7UIA - chains C and D of the 6 polymer chains in the assembly; structure by X-ray diffraction, 2.59 A resolution.

Chain C:
Name: SV2Ac
Organism: Homo sapiens
Sequence (105 residues; each row starts with the number of its first residue):
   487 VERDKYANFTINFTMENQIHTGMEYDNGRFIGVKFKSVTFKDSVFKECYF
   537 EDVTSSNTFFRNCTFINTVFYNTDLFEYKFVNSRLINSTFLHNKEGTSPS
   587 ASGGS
Disordered / not traced: 487, 583-591
Glycans and other covalent adducts: N-acetylglucosamine (NAG) linked to Asn494, Asn498, Asn548, Asn573
What the authors report for this chain:
  - specificity-determining residues: Tyr535, Tyr557 (proposed by the authors, not directly observed)
  - post-translational modification sites: Asn573
  - specificity-determining residues: Tyr535, Tyr557

Chain D:
Name: Neurotoxin type E
Organism: Clostridium botulinum
UniProtKB: A5H0J8 (A5H0J8_CLOBO); residues 846-1252 here correspond to UniProt positions 27-433 (UniProt number = residue number - 819)
Sequence (407 residues; numbered 846 to 1252; the number before each row is that of its first residue):
   846 RIKSSSVLNMRYKNDKYVDTSGYDSNININGDVYKYPTNKNQFGIYNDKL
   896 SEVNISQNDYIIYDNKYKNFSISFWVRIPNYDNKIVNVNNEYTIINCMRD
   946 NNSGWKVSLNHNEIIWTLQDNAGINQKLAFNYGNANGISDYINKWIFVTI
   996 TNDRLGDSKLYINGNLIDQKSILNLGNIHVSDNILFKIVNCSYTRYIGIR
  1046 YFNIFDKELDETEIQTLYSNEPNTNILKDFWGNYLLYDKEYYLLNVLKPN
  1096 NFIDRRKDSTLSINNIRSTILLANRLYSGIKVKIQRVNNSSTNDNLVRKN
  1146 DQVYINFVASKTHLFPLYADTATTNKEKTIKISSSGNRFNQVVVMNSVGN
  1196 NCTMNFKNNNGNNIGLLGFKADTVVASTWYYTHMRDHTNSNGCFWNFISE
  1246 EHGWQEK
Disordered / not traced: 846

Chain C / chain D interface:
Pairs across the interface (23):
  Leu561(C) with Asn1207(D), hydrogen bond (backbone-side chain)
  Phe562(C) with Asn1207(D); Asn1208(D); Thr1223(D); Tyr1226(D), hydrophobic
  Glu563(C) with Thr1166(D); Lys1173(D), salt bridge; Asn1207(D); Asn1208(D), hydrogen bond (backbone-backbone); Ile1209(D)
  Tyr564(C) with Lys1171(D); Thr1223(D)
  Phe566(C) with Asn1207(D)
  Leu571(C) with Asn1205(D)
  Ser574(C) with Asn1205(D)
  Thr575(C) with Asn1205(D)
  Phe576(C) with Asn1205(D), hydrogen bond (backbone-backbone); Gly1206(D); Asn1207(D)
  Asn579(C) with Gly1206(D), hydrogen bond (side chain-backbone); Asn1208(D), hydrogen bond
  Glu581(C) with Tyr1226(D)
  Gly582(C) with Asn1208(D)
Interface residues without a listed pair, chain D (12 interface residues in all): Asn1200, Lys1202
From the paper, about this interface:
  - hot spots on chain D (mutagenesis) - H1158G: abolished binding to SV2A-G6AA

Overview:
The chain C/chain D interface involves 12 residues from each chain, with 5 hydrogen bonds and 1 salt bridge.
Polar contacts include Glu563(C)-Lys1173(D), Leu561(C)-Asn1207(D) and Asn579(C)-Gly1206(D).
N-acetylglucosamine is covalently linked to Asn494(C), Asn498(C), Asn548(C) and Asn573(C). The paper reports
that H1158G of chain D abolishes binding to SV2A-G6AA; specificity determinants Tyr535(C) and Tyr557(C).
Chain C is SV2Ac (Homo sapiens) and chain D is Neurotoxin type E (Clostridium botulinum); the structure,
Crystal structure of BoNT/E receptor binding domain in complex with SV2 and VHH, was determined by X-ray
diffraction, deposited together with 7UIB and 7UIE.
